2AEB - chain A; structure by X-ray diffraction, 1.29 A resolution.

Chain A:
Name: Arginase 1
Organism: Homo sapiens
Notes: EC 3.5.3.1
Reference sequence: P05089 (ARGI1_HUMAN); residues 1-322 here = UniProt positions 1-322
Amino-acid sequence (322 residues; each row starts with the number of its first residue):
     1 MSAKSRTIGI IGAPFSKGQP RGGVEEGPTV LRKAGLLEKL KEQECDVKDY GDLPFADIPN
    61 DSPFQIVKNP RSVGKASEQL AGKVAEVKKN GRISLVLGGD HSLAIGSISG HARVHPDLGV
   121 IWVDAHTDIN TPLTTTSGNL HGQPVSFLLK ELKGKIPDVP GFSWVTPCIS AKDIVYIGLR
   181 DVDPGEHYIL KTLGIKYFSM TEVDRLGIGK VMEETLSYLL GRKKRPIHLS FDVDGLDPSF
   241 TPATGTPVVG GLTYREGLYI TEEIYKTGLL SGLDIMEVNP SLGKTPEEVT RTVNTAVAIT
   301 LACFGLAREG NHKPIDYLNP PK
Unresolved in the structure: 1-4, 319-322
UniProt features mapped onto this chain:
  - binding site (Mn(2+)): H101, D124, H126, D128, D232, D234
  - binding site (substrate): H126 to N130, S137 to N139, D183, T246, E277
  - modified residue: K17 (N6-succinyllysine), S62 (Phosphoserine), S72 (Phosphoserine), K75 (N6-succinyllysine), S163 (Phosphoserine), S217 (Phosphoserine)
Bound ions: Mn2+ site 1: H101, D124, D128, D232 (together with 2(S)-amino-6-boronohexanoic acid); Mn2+ site 2: D124, H126, D232, D234 (together with 2(S)-amino-6-boronohexanoic acid)
Residues lining bound ligands: 2(S)-amino-6-boronohexanoic acid (ABH): H101, D124, H126, D128, N130, T135, S137, H141, G142, D183, E186, D232, D234, T246, E277
From the paper describing this entry:
  - catalytic residues: H141
  - contacts within the chain: H141-E277 (hydrogen bond)
  - binding site for 2(S)-amino-6-boronohexanoic acid: H141, E277
  - disease-associated variants - H141L (5,000-fold): decreased catalytic activity (citing earlier work)
  - catalytic residues: D128 (proposed by the authors, not directly observed)

Overview:
Chain A binds 2(S)-amino-6-boronohexanoic acid. H101, D124, D128 and D232 coordinate Mn2+ site 1. The Mn2+
site 2 is built by D124, H126, D232 and D234. Curated annotation (UniProt) lists 6 Mn2+-binding residues and
11 substrate-binding residues. From the paper: catalytic residues H141 and D128; H141L reduces catalytic
activity.
Chain A is Arginase 1 (Homo sapiens); the structure, Crystal structure of human arginase I at 1.29 A
resolution and exploration of inhibition in immune ..., was determined by X-ray diffraction, deposited
together with 1WVA.
